9H3K - chains E and L of the 9 polymer chains in the assembly; structure by electron microscopy, 6.62 A resolution (low resolution: residue-level contacts below are approximate; hydrogen-bond / salt-bridge calls are withheld).

[Chain E]
Name: Large ribosomal subunit protein uL4
Source organism: Escherichia coli
Reference sequence: P60723 (RL4_ECOLI); numbering as in UniProt (aligned over 1-201)
Sequence (201 residues; each row starts with the number of its first residue):
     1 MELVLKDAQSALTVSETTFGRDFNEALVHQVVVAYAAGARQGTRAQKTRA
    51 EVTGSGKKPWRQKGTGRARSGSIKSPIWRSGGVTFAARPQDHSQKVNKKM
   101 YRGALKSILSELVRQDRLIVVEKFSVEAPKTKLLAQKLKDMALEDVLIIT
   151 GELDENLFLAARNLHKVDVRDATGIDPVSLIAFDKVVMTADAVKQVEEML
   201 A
Not modelled in the structure: 56-69

[Chain L]
Name: Large ribosomal subunit protein uL15
Source organism: Escherichia coli
Reference sequence: P02413 (RL15_ECOLI); residues 2-144 here = UniProt positions 2-144
Sequence (143 residues; each row starts with the number of its first residue):
     2 RLNTLSPAEGSKKAGKRLGRGIGSGLGKTGGRGHKGQKSRSGGGVRRGFE
    52 GGQMPLYRRLPKFGFTSRKAAITAEIRLSDLAKVEGGVVDLNTLKAANII
   102 GIQIEFAKVILAGEVTTPVTVRGLRVTKGARAAIEAAGGKIEE
Not modelled in the structure: 36-69

[Chain E / chain L interface]
Pairs across the interface (15):
  Glu25(E) - Leu6(L)
  Glu25(E) - Ser7(L)
  Ala26(E) - Ala9(L)
  Val28(E) - Leu6(L)
  His29(E) - Leu6(L)
  His29(E) - Ser7(L)
  His29(E) - Pro8(L)
  Val32(E) - Leu6(L)
  Ile108(E) - Arg2(L)
  Glu111(E) - Arg2(L)
  Arg117(E) - Arg2(L)
  Ile181(E) - Arg2(L)
  Ile181(E) - Leu3(L)
  Ala182(E) - Leu3(L)
  Asp184(E) - Leu3(L)
Also at the interface, not in a pair above, chain E (12 interface residues in all): Phe23
Also at the interface, not in a pair above, chain L (7 interface residues in all): Thr5

[In short]
Chain E and chain L form an interface of 12 and 7 residues respectively.
Chain E is Large ribosomal subunit protein uL4 and chain L is Large ribosomal subunit protein uL15, both from
Escherichia coli; the structure, 50S subunit precursor d126_(L29)-/(L22)-, was determined by electron
microscopy together with 9H3L, 9HAL and 9HAM from the same study.
